Entry 8X7V (electron microscopy, 3.01 A resolution); this record covers chains B and C of the 3 polymer chains in the assembly.

[Chain B]
Name: Oocyte-expressed protein homolog
Organism: Homo sapiens
Reference sequence: A6NGQ2 (OOEP_HUMAN); residues 1-149 here = UniProt positions 1-149
Amino-acid sequence (159 residues; each row starts with the number of its first residue):
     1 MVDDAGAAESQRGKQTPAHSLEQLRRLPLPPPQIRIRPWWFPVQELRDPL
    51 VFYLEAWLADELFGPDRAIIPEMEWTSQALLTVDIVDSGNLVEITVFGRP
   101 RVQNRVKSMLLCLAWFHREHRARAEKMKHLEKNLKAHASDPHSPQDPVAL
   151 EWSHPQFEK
Not modelled in the structure: 1-31, 125-159
Differences from the reference sequence: expression tag (150-159)
Swiss-Prot annotation at these positions:
  - natural variant: Arg37 (R37G: Found in female infertility with early embryonic arrest; uncertain significance; R37P: Found in female infertility with early embryonic arrest; uncertain significance)
  - mutagenesis: Met109 to Phe116 (Impaired formation of the subcortical maternal complex (SCMC))

[Chain C]
Name: Ubiquitin-like protein SMT3, Transducin-like enhancer protein 6
Organism: Escherichia coli K-12
Reference sequence: chimeric construct of Q12306, Q9H808: residues 48-145 from Q12306 (SMT3_YEAST) positions 1-98 (UniProt number = residue number - 47); residues 146-572 from Q9H808 positions 146-572 (same numbers)
Amino-acid sequence (536 residues; numbered 37 to 572; the number before each row is that of its first residue):
    37 MWSHPQFEKGTMSDSEVNQEAKPEVKPEVKPETHINLKVSDGSSEIFFKI
    87 KKTTPLRRLMEAFAKRQGKEMDSLRFLYDGIRIQADQTPEDLDMEDNDII
   137 EAHREQIGGLFWDKEPWFWHDTLTEQLWRIFAGVHDEKAKPRDRQQAPGL
   187 GQESKAPGSCDPGTDPCPEDASTPRPPEASSSPPEGSQDRNTSWGVVQEP
   237 PGRASRFLQSISWDPEDFEDAWKRPDALPGQSKRLAVPCKLEKMRILAHG
   287 ELVLATAISSFTRHVFTCGRRGIKVWSLTGQVAEDRFPESHLPIQTPGAF
   337 LRTCLLSSNSRSLLTGGYNLASVSVWDLAAPSLHVKEQLPCAGLNCQALD
   387 ANLDANLAFASFTSGVVRIWDLRDQSVVRDLKGYPDGVKSIVVKGYNIWT
   437 GGPDACLRCWDQRTIMKPLEYQFKSQIMSLSHSPQEDWVLLGMANGQQWL
   487 QSTSGSQRHMVGQKDSVILSVKFSPFGQWWASVGMDDFLGVYSMPAGTKV
   537 FEVPEMSPVTCCDVSSNNRLVVTGSGEHASVYQITY
Not modelled in the structure: 37-145, 171-240, 261-268
Differences from the reference sequence: initiating methionine (37); expression tag (38-47)
Swiss-Prot annotation at these positions:
  - modified residue: Ser49 (N-acetylserine), Ser51 (Phosphoserine), Ser510 (Phosphoserine)
  - cross-link: Gly145 (Glycyl lysine isopeptide (Gly-Lys) (interchain with K-? in acceptor proteins))

[Interface between chain B and chain C]
Pairs across the interface (23; chain B residue first):
  Pro38(B) with Pro367(C)
  Trp39(B) with His300(C); Glu325(C); Leu364(C), hydrogen bond (side chain-backbone); Ala366(C); Pro367(C), hydrogen bond (backbone-backbone); Leu369(C)
  Trp40(B) with His300(C); Leu364(C); Ala365(C)
  Pro42(B) with Thr315(C)
  Gln44(B) with Thr315(C)
  Glu45(B) with Thr315(C), hydrogen bond
  Trp75(B) with Phe297(C); Ser346(C); Arg347(C)
  Thr76(B) with Phe297(C)
  Gln78(B) with Phe297(C); Thr298(C)
  Arg99(B) with Asp250(C), salt bridge; Arg299(C)
  Arg101(B) with Asp250(C), salt bridge; Glu252(C), salt bridge
Interface residues without a listed pair, chain B (13 interface residues in all): Ile36, Arg37
Interface residues without a listed pair, chain C (18 interface residues in all): Val311, Gly316, Ser368

[In short]
13 residues of chain B face 18 of chain C across their interface, with 3 hydrogen bonds and 3 salt bridges.
Among the polar pairs are Arg99(B)-Asp250(C), Arg101(B)-Asp250(C) and Arg101(B)-Glu252(C). Curated annotation
(UniProt) lists 8 mutagenesis sites on chain B.
Here chain B is Oocyte-expressed protein homolog (Homo sapiens) and chain C is Ubiquitin-like protein SMT3,
Transducin-like enhancer protein 6 (Escherichia coli K-12). Entry 8X7V (Structure of human SCMC ternary
complex) was determined by electron microscopy (same publication as 8X7W).
